PDB entry 5XF6 | X-ray diffraction, 2.63 A resolution | chains C and J of the 10 polymer chains in the assembly

# Chain C
Name: Histone H2A
Source organism: Xenopus laevis
UniProt: Q6AZJ8 (Q6AZJ8_XENLA); aligned to UniProt positions 2-129 over residues 1-128 (the alignment contains insertions or deletions, so no single offset holds)
Chain sequence (128 residues; each row starts with the number of its first residue):
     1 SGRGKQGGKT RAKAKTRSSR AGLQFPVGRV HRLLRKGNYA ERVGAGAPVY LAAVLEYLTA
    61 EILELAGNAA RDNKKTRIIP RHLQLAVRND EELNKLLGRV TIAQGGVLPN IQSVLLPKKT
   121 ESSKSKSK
Disordered / not traced: 1-13, 120-128

# Chain J
Molecule: 145-nt DNA strand
Sequence (145 nucleotides; row label = number of the first residue in the row; numbers below 1 keep their minus sign (DA-72 is residue -72)):
   -72 ATCAATATCC ACCTGCAGAT ACTACCAAAA GTGTATTTGG AAACTGCTCC ATCAAAAGGC
   -12 ATGTTCAGCT GATTCAGCTG AACATGCCTT TTGATGGAGC AGTTTCCAAA TACACTTTTG
    48 GTAGTATCTG CAGGTGGATA TTGAT

# How chain C and chain J interact
Residue-residue contacts - 13 pairs, chain C then chain J:
  Arg29(C) with DG47(J), hydrogen bond to the phosphate; DG48(J), salt bridge to the phosphate
  Arg35(C) with DT38(J), salt bridge to the phosphate
  Arg42(C) with DA37(J), hydrogen bond to the sugar; DT38(J), phosphate contact
  Val43(C) with DT38(J), hydrogen bond to the phosphate
  Gly44(C) with DA37(J), phosphate contact
  Ala45(C) with DA37(J), hydrogen bond to the phosphate
  Lys75(C) with DC58(J), phosphate contact; DA59(J), phosphate contact
  Thr76(C) with DC58(J), hydrogen bond to the phosphate
  Arg77(C) with DG57(J), hydrogen bond to the sugar; DC58(J), hydrogen bond to the phosphate
Other interface residues (no listed pair), chain C (12 interface residues in all): Ala14, Glu41, Lys74
Other interface residues (no listed pair), chain J (8 interface residues in all): DT45

# In short
Chain C and chain J form an interface of 12 and 8 residues respectively, with 7 hydrogen bonds and 2 salt
bridges. Among the polar pairs are Arg42(C)-DA37(J), Arg77(C)-DG57(J) and Arg29(C)-DG47(J).
Here chain C is Histone H2A (Xenopus laevis) and chain J is a 145-nt DNA strand. Entry 5XF6 (Nucleosome core
particle with an adduct of a binuclear RAPTA (Ru-arene-phosphaadamantane) compound having an ethylenediamine
linker) was determined by X-ray diffraction together with 5XF3, 5XF4 and 5XF5 from the same study.
